PDB entry 6H70 | X-ray diffraction, 1.83 A resolution | chains B and C of the 4 polymer chains in the assembly

Chain B:
Molecule: Capsid protein VP1
Source organism: Norwalk virus (strain GI/Human/United States/Norwalk/1968)
UniProt: Q83884 (CAPSD_NVN68); residue numbers follow UniProt; this construct covers 227-518
Chain sequence (292 residues; each row starts with the number of its first residue):
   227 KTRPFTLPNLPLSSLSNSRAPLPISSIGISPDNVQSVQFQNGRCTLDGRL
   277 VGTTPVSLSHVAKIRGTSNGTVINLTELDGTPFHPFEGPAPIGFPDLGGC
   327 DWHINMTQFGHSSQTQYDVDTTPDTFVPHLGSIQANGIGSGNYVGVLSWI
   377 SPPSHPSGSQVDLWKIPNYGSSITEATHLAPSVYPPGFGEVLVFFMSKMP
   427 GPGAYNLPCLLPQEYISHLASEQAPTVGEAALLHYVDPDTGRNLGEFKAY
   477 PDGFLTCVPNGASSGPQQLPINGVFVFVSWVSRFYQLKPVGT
Not modelled in the structure: 227, 486-489, 517-518
Differences from the reference sequence: conflict Ile253 (Met in Q83884)
Ion coordination: Na+: Phe352, Asn394, Gly396

Chain C:
Molecule: Nanobody (VHH) Nano-62
Source organism: Vicugna pacos
Notes: antibody fragment or engineered binder
Chain sequence (141 residues; row label = number of the first residue in the row):
     1 QVQLQESGGGLVMTGGSLRLSCAVSGRTIDVSVMAWFRQAPGKEREFVSG
    51 MRWSGMTTYSADSVKDRFTISRDKTKNTVYLQMNSLKPEDTAVYYCAARS
   101 RFIVGVPQARDLYDYWGQGTQVTVSSGRYPYDVPDYGSGRA
Not modelled in the structure: 127-141
Disulfide bonds: Cys22-Cys96

How chain B and chain C interact:
Residue-residue contacts - 20 pairs, chain B then chain C:
  Asp273(B) - Arg101(C)  salt bridge
  Gly274(B) - Arg101(C)
  Arg275(B) - Arg101(C)
  Arg275(B) - Asp114(C)
  Arg275(B) - Tyr115(C)  hydrogen bond
  Leu276(B) - Arg27(C)
  Val277(B) - Arg27(C)
  Gly278(B) - Arg27(C)  hydrogen bond (backbone-side chain)
  Thr279(B) - Arg27(C)
  Thr280(B) - Arg27(C)  hydrogen bond (backbone-side chain)
  Glu313(B) - Ser25(C)
  Glu313(B) - Gly26(C)  hydrogen bond (side chain-backbone)
  Ile318(B) - Arg27(C)
  Ile318(B) - Ile29(C)  hydrophobic
  His404(B) - Gln3(C)
  His404(B) - Ser25(C)
  His404(B) - Gly26(C)
  Gln449(B) - Arg99(C)  hydrogen bond
  Gln449(B) - Arg101(C)
  Gln449(B) - Phe102(C)  hydrogen bond (side chain-backbone)
Other interface residues (no listed pair), chain B (14 interface residues in all): Glu303, Thr307
Other interface residues (no listed pair), chain C (12 interface residues in all): Gln1, Asp30

Overview:
14 residues of chain B and 12 residues of chain C are in contact; the contacts include 6 hydrogen bonds and 1
salt bridge. Polar pairs include Asp273(B)-Arg101(C), Arg275(B)-Tyr115(C) and Gly278(B)-Arg27(C). Phe352(B),
Asn394(B) and Gly396(B) form the Na+ site.
Here chain B is Capsid protein VP1 (Norwalk virus (strain GI/Human/United States/Norwalk/1968)) and chain C is
Nanobody (VHH) Nano-62 (Vicugna pacos). Entry 6H70 (GI.1 human norovirus protruding domain in complex with
Nano-62 and 2-fucosyllactose (2FL)) was determined by X-ray diffraction, deposited together with 6H6Y, 6H6Z,
6H71 and 6H72.
